9UHT - chains A and D of the 10 polymer chains in the assembly; structure by electron microscopy, 2.89 A resolution.

== Chain A ==
Molecule: RNA-directed RNA polymerase nsp12
From: Severe acute respiratory syndrome coronavirus 2
Notes: EC 2.7.7.48, 2.7.7.50
Reference sequence: P0DTD1 (R1AB_SARS2); residues 1-932 here correspond to UniProt positions 4393-5324 (UniProt number = residue number + 4392)
Sequence (932 residues; numbered 1 to 932; the number before each row is that of its first residue):
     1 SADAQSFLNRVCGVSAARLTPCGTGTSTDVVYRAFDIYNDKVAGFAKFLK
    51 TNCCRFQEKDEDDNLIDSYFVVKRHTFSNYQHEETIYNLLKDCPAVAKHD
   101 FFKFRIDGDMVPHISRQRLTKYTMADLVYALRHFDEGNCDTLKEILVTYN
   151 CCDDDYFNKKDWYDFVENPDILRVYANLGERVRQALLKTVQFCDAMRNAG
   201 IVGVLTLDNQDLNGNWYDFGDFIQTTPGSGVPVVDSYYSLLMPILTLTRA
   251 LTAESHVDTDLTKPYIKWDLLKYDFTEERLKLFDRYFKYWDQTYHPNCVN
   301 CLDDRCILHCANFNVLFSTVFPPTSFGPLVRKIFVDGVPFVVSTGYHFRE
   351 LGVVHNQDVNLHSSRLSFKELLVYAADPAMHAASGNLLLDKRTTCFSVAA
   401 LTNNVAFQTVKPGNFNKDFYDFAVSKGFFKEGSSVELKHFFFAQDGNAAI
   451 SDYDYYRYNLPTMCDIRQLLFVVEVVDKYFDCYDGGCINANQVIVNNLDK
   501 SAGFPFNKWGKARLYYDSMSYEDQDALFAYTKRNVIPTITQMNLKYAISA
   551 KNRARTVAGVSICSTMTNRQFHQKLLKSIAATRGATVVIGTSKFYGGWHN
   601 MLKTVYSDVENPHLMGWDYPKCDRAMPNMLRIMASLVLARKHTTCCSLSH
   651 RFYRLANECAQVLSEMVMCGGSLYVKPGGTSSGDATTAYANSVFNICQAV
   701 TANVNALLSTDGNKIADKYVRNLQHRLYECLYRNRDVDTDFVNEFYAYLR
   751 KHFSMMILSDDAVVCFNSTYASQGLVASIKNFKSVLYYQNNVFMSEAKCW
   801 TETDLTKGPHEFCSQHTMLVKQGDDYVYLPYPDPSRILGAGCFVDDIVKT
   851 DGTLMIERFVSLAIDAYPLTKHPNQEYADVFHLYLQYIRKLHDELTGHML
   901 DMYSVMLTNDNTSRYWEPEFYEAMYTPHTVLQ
Not modelled in the structure: 932
Bound ions: Zn2+ site 1: His295, Cys301, Cys306, Cys310; Zn2+ site 2: Cys487, His642, Cys645, Cys646
Residues lining bound ligands: GMP-PNP (GNP; phosphoaminophosphonic acid-guanylate ester): Val31, Arg33, Phe35, Lys50, Cys53, Arg55, Tyr69, Val71, Lys73, Arg116, Leu119, Thr120, Lys121, Thr123, Asp126, Asp208, Asn209, Asp211, Tyr217, Asp218, Gly220, Asp221
UniProt features mapped onto this chain:
  - region: Lys545 to Arg555 (Interaction with RMP Remdesivir), Thr582 to Pro620 (RdRp Palm N-ter)
  - active site: Ser759, Asp760, Asp761
  - binding site (Mn(2+)): Asn209, Asp218
  - binding site (Zn(2+)): His295, Cys301, Cys306, Cys310, Cys487, His642, Cys645, Cys646
  - site: Gln932 (Cleavage)

== Chain D ==
Molecule: Non-structural protein 8
From: Severe acute respiratory syndrome coronavirus 2
Reference sequence: P0DTD1 (R1AB_SARS2); residues 1-198 here correspond to UniProt positions 3943-4140 (UniProt number = residue number + 3942)
Sequence (198 residues; row label = number of the first residue in the row):
     1 AIASEFSSLPSYAAFATAQEAYEQAVANGDSEVVLKKLKKSLNVAKSEFD
    51 RDAAMQRKLEKMADQAMTQMYKQARSEDKRAKVTSAMQTMLFTMLRKLDN
   101 DALNNIINNARDGCVPLNIIPLTTAAKLMVVIPDYNTYKNTCDGTTFTYA
   151 SALWEIQQVVDADSKIVQLSEISMDNSPNLAWPLIVTALRANSAVKLQ
Not modelled in the structure: 1-5, 193-198
UniProt features mapped onto this chain:
  - site: Gln198 (Cleavage)

== How chain A and chain D interact ==
Residue-residue contacts - 21 pairs, chain A then chain D:
  Asn414(A) with Met87(D)
  Phe415(A) with Met94(D), hydrophobic
  Lys417(A) with Thr93(D); Lys97(D)
  Ile847(A) with Lys79(D)
  Val848(A) with Arg80(D)
  Thr850(A) with Lys79(D)
  Asp851(A) with Arg75(D), salt bridge; Lys79(D)
  Leu854(A) with Lys72(D); Arg75(D); Ser76(D)
  Leu895(A) with Tyr71(D), hydrophobic
  His898(A) with Tyr71(D), hydrogen bond
  Met899(A) with Thr68(D); Tyr71(D), hydrophobic
  Tyr903(A) with Tyr71(D)
  Val905(A) with Asp64(D); Met67(D), hydrophobic
  Met906(A) with Asp64(D)
  Leu907(A) with Asp64(D)
Other interface residues (no listed pair), chain A (16 interface residues in all): Thr853
Other interface residues (no listed pair), chain D (15 interface residues in all): Val83, Met90

== In short ==
16 residues of chain A face 15 of chain D across their interface; the contacts include 1 hydrogen bond and 1
salt bridge. Polar pairs include Asp851(A)-Arg75(D) and His898(A)-Tyr71(D). Bound to chain A: GMP-PNP.
Chain A is RNA-directed RNA polymerase nsp12 and chain D is Non-structural protein 8, both from Severe acute
respiratory syndrome coronavirus 2; the structure, SARS-CoV-2 E-RTC in complex with RNA-nsp9 and GMPPNP, was
determined by electron microscopy.
